PDB entry 1CZE | X-ray diffraction, 2.40 A resolution | chain A

# Chain A
Name: Aspartate aminotransferase
From: Escherichia coli
Notes: EC 2.6.1.1
UniProtKB: P00509 (AAT_ECOLI); the construct has insertions or renumbered stretches relative to UniProt, so the offset changes along the chain: 5-64 = UniProt 1-60; 66-126 = UniProt 61-121; 133-152 = UniProt 123-142; 154-231 = UniProt 143-220; 1 more segments
Chain sequence (396 residues; row label = number of the first residue in the row; note: 9 numbers in that range are skipped by the numbering (no residue carries them; nothing is unmodelled there)):
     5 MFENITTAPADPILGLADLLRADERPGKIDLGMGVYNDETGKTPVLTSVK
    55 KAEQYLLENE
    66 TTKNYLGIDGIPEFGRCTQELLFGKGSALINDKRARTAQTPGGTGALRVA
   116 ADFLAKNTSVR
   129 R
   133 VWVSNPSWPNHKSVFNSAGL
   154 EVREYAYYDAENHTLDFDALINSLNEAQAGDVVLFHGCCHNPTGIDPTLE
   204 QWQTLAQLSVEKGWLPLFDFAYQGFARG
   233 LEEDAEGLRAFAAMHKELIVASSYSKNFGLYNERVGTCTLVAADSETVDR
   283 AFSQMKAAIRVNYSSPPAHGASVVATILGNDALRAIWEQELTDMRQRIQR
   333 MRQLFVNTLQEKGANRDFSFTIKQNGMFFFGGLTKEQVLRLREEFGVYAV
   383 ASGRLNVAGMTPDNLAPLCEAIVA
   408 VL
Glycans and other covalent adducts: pyridoxal phosphate (PLP) linked to Lys258
Differences from the reference sequence: engineered mutation Thr11 (Ala7 in P00509), Leu24 (Phe20 in P00509), Asp34 (Asn30 in P00509), Met37 (Ile33 in P00509), Asn41 (Lys37 in P00509), Arg126 (Lys121 in P00509), Thr269 (Ala257 in P00509), Val293 (Ala281 in P00509), Ser297 (Asn285 in P00509), Gly311 (Ser299 in P00509), Thr353 (Ile341 in P00509), Phe361 (Ser349 in P00509), Gly363 (Ser351 in P00509), Leu387 (Val375 in P00509), Leu397 (Met384 in P00509)
Small-molecule neighbours:
  - pyridoxal phosphate (PLP): Tyr70, Gly107, Gly108, Thr109, Leu112, Trp140, His189, Asn194, Asp222, Ala224, Tyr225, Ser255, Ser257, Arg266
  - succinic acid (SIN): Ile17, Leu18, Met37, Gly38, Tyr70, Trp140, Asn194, Tyr225, Arg292, Ser296, Phe360, Arg386
UniProt features mapped onto this chain:
  - binding site (L-aspartate): Gly38, Trp140, Asn194, Arg386
  - modified residue: Lys258 (N6-(pyridoxal phosphate)lysine)

# Overview
Chain A binds succinic acid. Covalently linked pyridoxal phosphate: at Lys258. UniProt lists 4
L-aspartate-binding residues.
Chain A is Aspartate aminotransferase (Escherichia coli); the structure, Aspartate aminotransferase mutant
ATB17/139S/142N with succinic acid, was determined by X-ray diffraction (same publication as 1CZC).
